PDB entry 6PPW | X-ray diffraction, 1.85 A resolution | chain A

Chain A:
Protein: N-acetylneuraminate synthase
From: Neisseria meningitidis serogroup B
Notes: EC 2.5.1.56
UniProt: H2VFG5 (H2VFG5_NEIMI); numbering as in UniProt (aligned over 1-349)
Sequence (349 residues; numbered 1 to 349; the number before each row is that of its first residue):
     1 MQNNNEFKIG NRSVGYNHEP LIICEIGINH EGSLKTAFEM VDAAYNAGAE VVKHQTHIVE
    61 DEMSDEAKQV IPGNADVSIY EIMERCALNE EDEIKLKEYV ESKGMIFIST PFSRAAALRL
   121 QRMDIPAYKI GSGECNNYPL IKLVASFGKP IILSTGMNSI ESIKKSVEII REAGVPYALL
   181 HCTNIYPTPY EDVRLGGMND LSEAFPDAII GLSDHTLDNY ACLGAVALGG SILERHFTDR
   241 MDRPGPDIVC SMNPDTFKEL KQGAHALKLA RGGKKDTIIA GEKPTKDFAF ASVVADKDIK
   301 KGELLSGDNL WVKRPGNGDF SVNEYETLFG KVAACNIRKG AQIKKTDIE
Unresolved in the structure: 1
Bound ions: Mg2+: His215, His236 (together with D-malate)
Ligand contacts: D-malate (MLT): Glu25, Lys53, Gln55, Thr110, Phe112, Lys129, Gly131, Asn184, Tyr186, His215, Glu234, His236

Summary:
Chain A binds D-malate. His215 and His236 form the Mg2+ site.
Chain A is N-acetylneuraminate synthase (Neisseria meningitidis serogroup B); the structure, Crystal structure
of NeuB, an N-acetylneuraminate synthase from Neisseria meningitidis, in complex with magnesium and malate,
was determined by X-ray diffraction together with 6PPX, 6PPY and 6PPZ from the same study.
